Entry 6RDI (electron microscopy, 3.20 A resolution); this record covers chains T and Y of the 31 polymer chains in the assembly.

Chain T:
Protein: ATP synthase subunit alpha
From: Polytomella sp. Pringsheim 198.80
UniProtKB: A0ZW40 (A0ZW40_9CHLO); residues 1-562 here = UniProt positions 1-562
Amino-acid sequence (562 residues; numbered 1 to 562; the number before each row is that of its first residue):
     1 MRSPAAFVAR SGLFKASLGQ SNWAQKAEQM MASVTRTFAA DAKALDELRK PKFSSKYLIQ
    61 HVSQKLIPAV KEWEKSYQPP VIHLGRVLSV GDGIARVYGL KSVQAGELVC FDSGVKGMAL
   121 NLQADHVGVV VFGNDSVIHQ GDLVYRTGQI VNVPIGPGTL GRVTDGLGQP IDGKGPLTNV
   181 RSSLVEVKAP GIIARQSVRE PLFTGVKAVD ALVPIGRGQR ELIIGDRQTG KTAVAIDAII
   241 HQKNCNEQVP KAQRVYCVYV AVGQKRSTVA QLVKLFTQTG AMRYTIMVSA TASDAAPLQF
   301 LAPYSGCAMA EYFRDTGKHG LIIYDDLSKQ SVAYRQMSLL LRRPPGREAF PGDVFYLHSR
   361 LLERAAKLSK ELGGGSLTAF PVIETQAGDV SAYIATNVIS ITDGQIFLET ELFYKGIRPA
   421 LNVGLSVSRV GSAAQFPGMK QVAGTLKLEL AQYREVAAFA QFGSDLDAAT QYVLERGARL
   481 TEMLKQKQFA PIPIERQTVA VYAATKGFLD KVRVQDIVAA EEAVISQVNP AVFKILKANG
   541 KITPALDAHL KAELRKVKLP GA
Not modelled in the structure: 1-39
Sequence notes: conflict Arg-266 (Lys in A0ZW40)
Metal / ion sites: Mg2+: Thr-232 (together with ATP)
Residues lining bound ligands:
  - ADP (adenosine-5'-diphosphate): Val-427, Ser-428, Arg-429
  - ATP (adenosine-5'-triphosphate): Arg-227, Gln-228, Thr-229, Gly-230, Lys-231, Thr-232, Ala-233, Glu-384, Phe-413, Arg-418, Pro-419, Gln-486, Lys-487, Gln-488

Chain Y:
Protein: ATP synthase subunit beta
From: Polytomella sp. Pringsheim 198.80
Notes: EC 7.1.2.2
UniProtKB: A0ZW41 (A0ZW41_9CHLO); numbering as in UniProt (aligned over 1-574)
Amino-acid sequence (574 residues; numbered 1 to 574; the number before each row is that of its first residue):
     1 MALRYAAGLA KNVVQRQGAS LNIARAFAAE PAPAIDAGYV SQVIGPVVDV RFDGELPSIL
    61 SSLEVEGHSV RLVLEVAQHM GDNTVRCIAM DSTDGLVRGQ KVVDTGSPIK VPVGRGTLGR
   121 IMNVIGEPVD EQGPIDAADI WSIHREAPEF TEQSTEQEIL VTGIKVVDLL APYQRGGKIG
   181 LFGGAGVGKT VLIMELINNV AKAHGGFSVF AGVGERTREG NDLYREMIES GVIKLGAERG
   241 NSKCTLVYGQ MNEPPGARAR VALTGLTVAE YFRDIEGQDV LLFVDNIFRF TQANSEVSAL
   301 LGRIPSAVGY QPTLATDLGG LQERITTTTK GSITSVQAVY VPADDLTDPA PATTFAHLDA
   361 TTVLSRSIAE LGIYPAVDPL DSTSRMLNPN VIGAEHYNVA RGVQKVLQDY KNLQDIIAIL
   421 GMDELSEEDK LTVARARKIQ RFLSQPFQVA EVFTGTPGKY VDLADTISGF QGVLTGKYDD
   481 LPEMAFYMVG DIKEVKEKAD KMAKDIASRK EADNKKVSEE LKDIPSLDKL VSEIKEVVIE
   541 EDDGLEEDFK AEALSSETVV LNEEGKSVPL PKKN
Not modelled in the structure: 1-35, 557-574
Sequence notes: conflict Ala-350 (Gly in A0ZW41), Leu-387 (Arg in A0ZW41)
Metal / ion sites: Mg2+: Thr-190 (together with ADP)
Residues lining bound ligands:
  - ADP (adenosine-5'-diphosphate): Gly-184, Ala-185, Gly-186, Val-187, Gly-188, Lys-189, Thr-190, Val-191, Arg-216, Tyr-374, Phe-447, Ala-450, Phe-453, Thr-454
  - ATP (adenosine-5'-triphosphate): Thr-383, Ser-384, Arg-385, Leu-387, Asn-388, Tyr-397

Chain T / chain Y interface:
Residue-residue contacts (135; chain T residue first):
  Gly-99(T) / Arg-98(Y)  hydrogen bond (backbone-side chain)
  Leu-100(T) / Arg-98(Y)  hydrogen bond (backbone-side chain)
  Lys-101(T) / Arg-98(Y)
  Ser-102(T) / Val-97(Y)
  Val-103(T) / Leu-96(Y)
  Val-103(T) / Val-97(Y)
  Gln-104(T) / Gly-95(Y)
  Gln-104(T) / Leu-96(Y)
  Gln-104(T) / Val-97(Y)
  Ala-105(T) / Val-43(Y)  hydrophobic
  Ala-105(T) / Thr-93(Y)
  Ala-105(T) / Asp-94(Y)
  Ala-105(T) / Gly-95(Y)  hydrogen bond (backbone-backbone)
  Ala-105(T) / Leu-96(Y)  hydrogen bond (backbone-backbone)
  Leu-120(T) / Val-43(Y)
  Asn-121(T) / Ile-44(Y)
  Leu-122(T) / Gln-42(Y)
  Leu-122(T) / Val-43(Y)  hydrogen bond (backbone-backbone)
  Leu-122(T) / Leu-96(Y)
  Leu-122(T) / Arg-98(Y)
  Gln-123(T) / Ile-44(Y)
  Gln-123(T) / Arg-98(Y)  hydrogen bond (backbone-side chain)
  Ala-124(T) / Ser-41(Y)
  His-126(T) / Arg-98(Y)
  Val-127(T) / Arg-98(Y)
  Pro-157(T) / Leu-545(Y)  hydrophobic
  Pro-157(T) / Phe-549(Y)
  Leu-160(T) / Leu-545(Y)  hydrophobic
  Asn-179(T) / Glu-546(Y)
  Asn-179(T) / Phe-549(Y)
  Asn-179(T) / Lys-550(Y)
  Val-180(T) / Phe-549(Y)
  Arg-181(T) / Phe-549(Y)
  Lys-188(T) / Asp-91(Y)  salt bridge
  Lys-188(T) / Asn-252(Y)
  Lys-188(T) / Glu-253(Y)
  Ala-189(T) / Asn-252(Y)
  Pro-190(T) / Thr-217(Y)
  Gly-191(T) / Thr-217(Y)
  Ile-192(T) / Ile-121(Y)  hydrophobic
  Ile-192(T) / Thr-217(Y)
  Ile-192(T) / Asn-221(Y)  hydrogen bond (backbone-side chain)
  Ile-192(T) / Tyr-248(Y)  hydrophobic
  Ile-193(T) / Val-129(Y)
  Ile-193(T) / Asp-130(Y)
  Ile-193(T) / Glu-131(Y)
  Ile-193(T) / Tyr-224(Y)  hydrophobic
  Ile-193(T) / Arg-225(Y)
  Arg-195(T) / Thr-217(Y)
  Arg-195(T) / Asn-221(Y)  hydrogen bond (backbone-side chain)
  Gln-196(T) / Asn-221(Y)
  Arg-220(T) / Arg-216(Y)
  Arg-220(T) / Met-251(Y)
  Glu-247(T) / Ile-539(Y)
  Gln-248(T) / Ile-539(Y)
  Val-249(T) / Ile-539(Y)
  Pro-250(T) / Val-538(Y)
  Pro-250(T) / Glu-540(Y)
  Lys-251(T) / Glu-540(Y)  hydrogen bond (backbone-side chain)
  Lys-251(T) / Asp-543(Y)
  Arg-254(T) / Glu-540(Y)
  Arg-254(T) / Glu-541(Y)
  Arg-254(T) / Asp-543(Y)  salt bridge
  Tyr-256(T) / Asp-543(Y)
  Tyr-256(T) / Leu-545(Y)  hydrophobic
  Arg-283(T) / Glu-541(Y)
  Arg-283(T) / Asp-543(Y)  salt bridge
  Tyr-284(T) / Asp-543(Y)
  Tyr-312(T) / Phe-549(Y)
  Tyr-312(T) / Glu-552(Y)
  Thr-316(T) / Glu-552(Y)
  Lys-318(T) / Leu-545(Y)
  Arg-343(T) / Ile-44(Y)
  Arg-343(T) / Gly-45(Y)
  Pro-344(T) / Ala-299(Y)
  Arg-347(T) / Val-308(Y)
  Arg-347(T) / Gly-309(Y)
  Gly-352(T) / Glu-296(Y)
  Asp-353(T) / Pro-46(Y)
  Asp-353(T) / Glu-296(Y)
  Asp-353(T) / Leu-300(Y)
  Phe-355(T) / Met-251(Y)  hydrophobic
  Phe-355(T) / Arg-289(Y)
  Phe-355(T) / Gln-292(Y)
  Phe-355(T) / Glu-296(Y)
  Tyr-356(T) / Asn-252(Y)
  Tyr-356(T) / Glu-253(Y)
  Tyr-356(T) / Pro-254(Y)
  Tyr-356(T) / Pro-255(Y)
  Tyr-356(T) / Arg-258(Y)
  Tyr-356(T) / Glu-296(Y)
  Ser-359(T) / Met-251(Y)  hydrogen bond (side chain-backbone)
  Glu-363(T) / Arg-216(Y)
  Glu-363(T) / Thr-217(Y)  hydrogen bond
  Glu-363(T) / Met-251(Y)
  Glu-363(T) / Asn-252(Y)
  Ser-391(T) / Ala-343(Y)
  Thr-396(T) / Tyr-340(Y)  hydrogen bond (backbone-side chain)
  Thr-396(T) / Pro-342(Y)
  Ile-399(T) / Ala-185(Y)  hydrophobic
  Ile-399(T) / Arg-216(Y)
  Ser-400(T) / Arg-216(Y)  hydrogen bond (backbone-side chain)
  Ser-400(T) / Arg-289(Y)  hydrogen bond
  Ser-400(T) / Tyr-340(Y)
  Ile-401(T) / Arg-216(Y)  hydrogen bond (backbone-side chain)
  Ile-401(T) / Met-251(Y)
  Thr-402(T) / Arg-216(Y)  hydrogen bond (backbone-side chain)
  Asp-403(T) / Arg-216(Y)  salt bridge
  Asp-403(T) / Arg-218(Y)  salt bridge
  Gly-424(T) / Glu-370(Y)
  Leu-425(T) / Glu-370(Y)
  Arg-429(T) / Ala-185(Y)
  Arg-429(T) / Gly-186(Y)
  Arg-429(T) / Arg-216(Y)
  Arg-429(T) / Arg-218(Y)
  Arg-429(T) / Phe-453(Y)
  Ser-432(T) / Phe-453(Y)  hydrogen bond (side chain-backbone)
  Phe-459(T) / Ile-417(Y)
  Phe-459(T) / Ala-418(Y)
  Phe-459(T) / Leu-420(Y)
  Phe-459(T) / Gly-421(Y)
  Phe-462(T) / Ala-418(Y)
  Phe-462(T) / Ile-419(Y)  hydrophobic
  Ser-464(T) / Leu-420(Y)  hydrogen bond (side chain-backbone)
  Asn-529(T) / Leu-527(Y)
  Lys-534(T) / Ile-534(Y)
  Ile-535(T) / Leu-530(Y)  hydrophobic
  Ile-535(T) / Ile-534(Y)  hydrophobic
  Ala-538(T) / Ile-534(Y)  hydrophobic
  Pro-544(T) / Ile-524(Y)
  Ala-545(T) / Asp-523(Y)
  Ala-545(T) / Ile-524(Y)  hydrophobic
  Ala-545(T) / Leu-530(Y)
  His-549(T) / Pro-525(Y)  hydrogen bond (side chain-backbone)
  His-549(T) / Leu-527(Y)
Interface residues without a listed pair, chain T (88 interface residues in all): Gly-106, Ile-150, Ile-155, Gly-156, Glu-186, Ser-197, Val-198, Pro-345, Asn-397, Gly-431, Ala-433, Ala-531, Val-532, Leu-546, Ala-548, Ala-552, Glu-553, Arg-555
Interface residues without a listed pair, chain Y (78 interface residues in all): Glu-215, Gly-220, Asp-222, Ser-295, Pro-305, Val-452, Val-517, Ser-526, Val-531, Val-537, Asp-542, Gly-544, Asp-548

Summary:
88 residues of chain T and 78 residues of chain Y are in contact, with 19 hydrogen bonds and 5 salt bridges.
Among the polar pairs are Lys-188(T)/Asp-91(Y), Arg-254(T)/Asp-543(Y) and Arg-283(T)/Asp-543(Y). ADP is bound
between chain T and chain Y. Chain T binds ATP.
Here chain T is ATP synthase subunit alpha and chain Y is ATP synthase subunit beta, both from Polytomella sp.
Pringsheim 198.80. Entry 6RDI (Cryo-EM structure of Polytomella F-ATP synthase, Rotary substate 1A,
monomer-masked refinement) was determined by electron microscopy together with 6RD4, 6RD5, 6RD6, 6RD7, 6RD8,
6RD9 and 46 further entries from the same study.
